4QBY - chains K and W of the 32 polymer chains in the assembly; structure by X-ray diffraction, 3.00 A resolution.

== Chain K ==
Molecule: Proteasome subunit beta type-5
Organism: Saccharomyces cerevisiae
Notes: EC 3.4.25.1; fragment: beta subunit; engineered mutation(s): wild type
Reference sequence: P30656 (PSB5_YEAST); residues 1-212 here correspond to UniProt positions 76-287 (UniProt number = residue number + 75)
Amino-acid sequence (212 residues; numbered 1 to 212; the number before each row is that of its first residue):
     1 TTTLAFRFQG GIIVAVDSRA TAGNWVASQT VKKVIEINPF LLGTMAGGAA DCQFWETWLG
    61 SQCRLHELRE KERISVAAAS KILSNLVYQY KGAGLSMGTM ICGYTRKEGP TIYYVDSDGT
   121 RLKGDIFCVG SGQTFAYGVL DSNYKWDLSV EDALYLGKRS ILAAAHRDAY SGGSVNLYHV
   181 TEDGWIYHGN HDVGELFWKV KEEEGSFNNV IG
Metal / ion sites: Mg2+ site 1 near I82 (its only coordinating residue here); Mg2+ site 2: A165, D168, S171 (shared with D204(W) of chain W)

== Chain W ==
Molecule: Proteasome subunit beta type-3
Organism: Saccharomyces cerevisiae
Notes: EC 3.4.25.1; fragment: alpha subunit; engineered mutation(s): wild type
Reference sequence: P25451 (PSB3_YEAST); residues 0-204 here correspond to UniProt positions 1-205 (UniProt number = residue number + 1)
Amino-acid sequence (205 residues; numbered 0 to 204; the number before each row is that of its first residue; numbering starts at 0):
     0 MSDPSSINGG IVVAMTGKDC VAIACDLRLG SQSLGVSNKF EKIFHYGHVF LGITGLATDV
    60 TTLNEMFRYK TNLYKLKEER AIEPETFTQL VSSSLYERRF GPYFVGPVVA GINSKSGKPF
   120 IAGFDLIGCI DEAKDFIVSG TASDQLFGMC ESLYEPNLEP EDLFETISQA LLNAADRDAL
   180 SGWGAVVYII KKDEVVKRYL KMRQD
Unresolved in the structure: 0
Curated features (UniProtKB/Swiss-Prot):
  - modified residue: S30 (Phosphoserine)
  - cross-link: K69 (Glycyl lysine isopeptide (Lys-Gly) (interchain with G-Cter in ubiquitin))
Metal / ion sites: Mg2+: D204 (shared with A165(K), D168(K), S171(K) of chain K)

== Interface between chain K and chain W ==
Pairs across the interface (41):
  R19(K) - D204(W)  salt bridge
  N24(K) - D177(W)
  N24(K) - A178(W)  hydrogen bond (backbone-backbone)
  N24(K) - L179(W)
  W25(K) - Q144(W)
  W25(K) - R176(W)
  V26(K) - R176(W)  hydrogen bond (backbone-side chain)
  V26(K) - D177(W)
  V26(K) - A178(W)
  A27(K) - R176(W)  hydrogen bond (backbone-side chain)
  S28(K) - R176(W)
  Q29(K) - R202(W)
  F135(K) - L33(W)  hydrophobic
  A165(K) - D204(W)
  H166(K) - W182(W)  hydrogen bond (backbone-side chain)
  H166(K) - Q203(W)  hydrogen bond (side chain-backbone)
  R167(K) - S32(W)
  R167(K) - G34(W)  hydrogen bond (side chain-backbone)
  R167(K) - V35(W)
  R167(K) - W182(W)
  D168(K) - S32(W)
  A169(K) - R27(W)
  A169(K) - S32(W)  hydrogen bond (backbone-backbone)
  A169(K) - A178(W)
  Y170(K) - S32(W)
  Y170(K) - A178(W)  hydrophobic
  S171(K) - D204(W)
  G172(K) - D204(W)
  G173(K) - R202(W)  hydrogen bond (backbone-side chain)
  G173(K) - D204(W)  hydrogen bond (backbone-side chain)
  D192(K) - R202(W)  salt bridge
  V193(K) - D204(W)
  G194(K) - R202(W)
  F197(K) - Q203(W)
  W198(K) - K200(W)
  W198(K) - M201(W)
  W198(K) - Q203(W)
  N209(K) - N37(W)  hydrogen bond (backbone-side chain)
  N209(K) - K38(W)
  V210(K) - Q203(W)
  I211(K) - K38(W)
Interface residues without a listed pair, chain W (22 interface residues in all): S5, L26, Q31, D175

== Summary ==
25 residues of chain K and 22 residues of chain W are in contact, with 10 hydrogen bonds and 2 salt bridges.
Among the polar pairs are R19(K)-D204(W), D192(K)-R202(W) and V26(K)-R176(W). A165(K), D168(K), S171(K) and
D204(W) form the Mg2+ site.
Here chain K is Proteasome subunit beta type-5 and chain W is Proteasome subunit beta type-3, both from
Saccharomyces cerevisiae. Entry 4QBY (yCP in complex with BOC-ALA-ALA-ALA-CHO) was determined by X-ray
diffraction.
